Entry 3QBK (X-ray diffraction, 2.20 A resolution); this record covers chains A and B of the 3 polymer chains in the assembly.

Chain A (and B):
Protein: Halorhodopsin
Source organism: Natronomonas pharaonis
Notes: chain B of this document is another copy of the same molecule, construct and numbering; everything in this record applies to it too
UniProtKB: Q3ITX1 (Q3ITX1_NATPD); residue numbers follow UniProt; this construct covers 1-291
Amino-acid sequence (291 residues; each row starts with the number of its first residue):
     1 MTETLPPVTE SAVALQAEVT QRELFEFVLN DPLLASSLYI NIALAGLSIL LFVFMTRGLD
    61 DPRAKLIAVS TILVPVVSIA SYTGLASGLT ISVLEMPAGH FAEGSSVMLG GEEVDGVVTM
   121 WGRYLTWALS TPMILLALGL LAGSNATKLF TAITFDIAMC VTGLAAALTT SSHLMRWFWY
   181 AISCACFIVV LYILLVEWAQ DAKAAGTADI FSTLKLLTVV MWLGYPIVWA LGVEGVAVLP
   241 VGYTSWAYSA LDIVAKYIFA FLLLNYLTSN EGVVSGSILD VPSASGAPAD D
Disordered / not traced: 1-16, 278-291 (chain B: 1-17, 277-291)
Covalent attachments: retinal (RET) linked to K256
Small-molecule neighbours:
  - bacterioruberin (22B), molecule 1: G46, I49, V53, T56, K65, A68, V69, I72, I79
  - bacterioruberin (22B), molecule 2: T147, K148, T151, F155, I182, A185, V189, I193, E197
  - retinal (RET): W127, S130, T131, I134, M159, G163, Y180, S183, C184, F187, W222, Y225, P226, W229, D252, A255

How chain A and chain B interact:
Residue-residue contacts (29; chain A residue first):
  N145(A) with P62(B)
  T147(A) with P62(B), hydrogen bond (side chain-backbone); K65(B); L66(B)
  F150(A) with L66(B), hydrophobic; L73(B), hydrophobic; M133(B), hydrophobic; L136(B), hydrophobic
  T151(A) with V69(B)
  T154(A) with L73(B)
  F155(A) with V69(B), hydrophobic; L73(B), hydrophobic
  A165(A) with L89(B), hydrophobic
  L168(A) with Q21(B), hydrogen bond (backbone-side chain); L89(B)
  T169(A) with Q21(B)
  T170(A) with Q21(B), hydrogen bond (backbone-side chain)
  S171(A) with Q21(B), hydrogen bond (backbone-side chain); R22(B); F25(B); S87(B), hydrogen bond (side chain-backbone)
  S172(A) with F25(B)
  M175(A) with Y39(B); A86(B); S87(B)
  F178(A) with T83(B)
  W179(A) with A80(B); T83(B); G84(B)
Other interface residues (no listed pair), chain A (17 interface residues in all): T162, I182
Other interface residues (no listed pair), chain B (22 interface residues in all): I42, R63, S70, V76, I79

In short:
The interface between chain A and chain B involves 17 residues on one side and 22 on the other, with 5
hydrogen bonds. Polar pairs include T147(A)-P62(B), L168(A)-Q21(B) and T170(A)-Q21(B). Ligands of chain A:
bacterioruberin. Retinal is covalently linked to K256(A).
Both chains are Halorhodopsin (Natronomonas pharaonis). Entry 3QBK (Bromide-bound form of pharaonis
halorhodopsin) was determined by X-ray diffraction together with 3QBG from the same study.
